PDB entry 8YS6 | electron microscopy, 3.03 A resolution | chains G and I of the 8 polymer chains in the assembly

# Chain G
Protein: 2-oxoglutarate synthase subunit alpha
From: Helicobacter pylori
UniProt: A0A2T6W5S4 (A0A2T6W5S4_HELPX); residues 1-375 here = UniProt positions 1-375
Amino-acid sequence (375 residues; row label = number of the first residue in the row):
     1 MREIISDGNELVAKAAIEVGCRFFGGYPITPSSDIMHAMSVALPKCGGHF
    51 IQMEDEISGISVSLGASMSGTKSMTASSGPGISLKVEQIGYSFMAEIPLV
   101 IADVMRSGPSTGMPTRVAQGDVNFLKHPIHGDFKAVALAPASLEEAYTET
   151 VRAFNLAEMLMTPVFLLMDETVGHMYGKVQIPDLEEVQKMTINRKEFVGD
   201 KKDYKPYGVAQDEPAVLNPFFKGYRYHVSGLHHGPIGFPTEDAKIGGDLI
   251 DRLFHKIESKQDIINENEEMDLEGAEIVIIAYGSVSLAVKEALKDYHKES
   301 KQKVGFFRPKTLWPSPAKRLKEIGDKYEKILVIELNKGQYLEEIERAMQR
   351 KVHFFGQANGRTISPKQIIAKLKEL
Unresolved in the structure: 375
Ligand contacts: thiamine diphosphate: Y27, P28, I29, E56, P80, R106, T111

# Chain I
Protein: 2-oxoglutarate:acceptor oxidoreductase
From: Helicobacter pylori
UniProt: A0A0B2EEZ8 (A0A0B2EEZ8_HELPX); numbering as in UniProt (aligned over 1-186)
Amino-acid sequence (186 residues; each row starts with the number of its first residue):
     1 MEAQLRFTGVGGQGVLLAGEILAEAKIVSGGYGTKTSTYTSQVRGGPTKV
    51 DILLDKDEIIFPYAKEGEIDFMLSVAQISYNQFKSDIKQGGIVVIDPNLV
   101 TPTKEDEEKYQIYKIPIISIAKDEVGNIITQSVVALAITVELTKCVEENI
   151 VLDTMLKKVPAKVADTNKKAFEIGKKHALEALKVRA
Unresolved in the structure: 185-186
Ligand contacts: Napabucasin (A1D65): G12, R44, K122, I128

# Interface between chain G and chain I
Pairs across the interface (13):
  I5(G) with E24(I); I27(I), hydrophobic
  T171(G) with Y63(I), hydrogen bond
  Y176(G) with E24(I), hydrogen bond; T34(I), hydrogen bond (backbone-side chain)
  L287(G) with I60(I)
  A288(G) with F61(I), hydrophobic
  E291(G) with I60(I); F61(I), hydrogen bond (side chain-backbone); K65(I), salt bridge
  T362(G) with Y63(I)
  S364(G) with F61(I)
  P365(G) with F61(I)
Other interface residues (no listed pair), chain G (14 interface residues in all): M175, G177, K178, K290, K294
Other interface residues (no listed pair), chain I (11 interface residues in all): Y32, G33, K35, P62

# Overview
14 residues of chain G face 11 of chain I across their interface; the contacts include 4 hydrogen bonds and 1
salt bridge. Polar contacts include E291(G)-K65(I), T171(G)-Y63(I) and Y176(G)-E24(I). Ligands of chain G:
thiamine diphosphate. Chain I binds Napabucasin.
Chain G is 2-oxoglutarate synthase subunit alpha and chain I is 2-oxoglutarate:acceptor oxidoreductase, both
from Helicobacter pylori; the structure, Helicobacter pylori OorDABC in complex with Napabucasin, was
determined by electron microscopy together with 8YS5 from the same study.
